PDB entry 8AV6 | electron microscopy, 4.68 A resolution (low resolution: residue-level contacts below are approximate; hydrogen-bond / salt-bridge calls are withheld) | chains G and K of the 20 polymer chains in the assembly

# Chain G
Molecule: Ino80
From: Thermochaetoides thermophila
Sequence (1856 residues; row label = number of the first residue in the row):
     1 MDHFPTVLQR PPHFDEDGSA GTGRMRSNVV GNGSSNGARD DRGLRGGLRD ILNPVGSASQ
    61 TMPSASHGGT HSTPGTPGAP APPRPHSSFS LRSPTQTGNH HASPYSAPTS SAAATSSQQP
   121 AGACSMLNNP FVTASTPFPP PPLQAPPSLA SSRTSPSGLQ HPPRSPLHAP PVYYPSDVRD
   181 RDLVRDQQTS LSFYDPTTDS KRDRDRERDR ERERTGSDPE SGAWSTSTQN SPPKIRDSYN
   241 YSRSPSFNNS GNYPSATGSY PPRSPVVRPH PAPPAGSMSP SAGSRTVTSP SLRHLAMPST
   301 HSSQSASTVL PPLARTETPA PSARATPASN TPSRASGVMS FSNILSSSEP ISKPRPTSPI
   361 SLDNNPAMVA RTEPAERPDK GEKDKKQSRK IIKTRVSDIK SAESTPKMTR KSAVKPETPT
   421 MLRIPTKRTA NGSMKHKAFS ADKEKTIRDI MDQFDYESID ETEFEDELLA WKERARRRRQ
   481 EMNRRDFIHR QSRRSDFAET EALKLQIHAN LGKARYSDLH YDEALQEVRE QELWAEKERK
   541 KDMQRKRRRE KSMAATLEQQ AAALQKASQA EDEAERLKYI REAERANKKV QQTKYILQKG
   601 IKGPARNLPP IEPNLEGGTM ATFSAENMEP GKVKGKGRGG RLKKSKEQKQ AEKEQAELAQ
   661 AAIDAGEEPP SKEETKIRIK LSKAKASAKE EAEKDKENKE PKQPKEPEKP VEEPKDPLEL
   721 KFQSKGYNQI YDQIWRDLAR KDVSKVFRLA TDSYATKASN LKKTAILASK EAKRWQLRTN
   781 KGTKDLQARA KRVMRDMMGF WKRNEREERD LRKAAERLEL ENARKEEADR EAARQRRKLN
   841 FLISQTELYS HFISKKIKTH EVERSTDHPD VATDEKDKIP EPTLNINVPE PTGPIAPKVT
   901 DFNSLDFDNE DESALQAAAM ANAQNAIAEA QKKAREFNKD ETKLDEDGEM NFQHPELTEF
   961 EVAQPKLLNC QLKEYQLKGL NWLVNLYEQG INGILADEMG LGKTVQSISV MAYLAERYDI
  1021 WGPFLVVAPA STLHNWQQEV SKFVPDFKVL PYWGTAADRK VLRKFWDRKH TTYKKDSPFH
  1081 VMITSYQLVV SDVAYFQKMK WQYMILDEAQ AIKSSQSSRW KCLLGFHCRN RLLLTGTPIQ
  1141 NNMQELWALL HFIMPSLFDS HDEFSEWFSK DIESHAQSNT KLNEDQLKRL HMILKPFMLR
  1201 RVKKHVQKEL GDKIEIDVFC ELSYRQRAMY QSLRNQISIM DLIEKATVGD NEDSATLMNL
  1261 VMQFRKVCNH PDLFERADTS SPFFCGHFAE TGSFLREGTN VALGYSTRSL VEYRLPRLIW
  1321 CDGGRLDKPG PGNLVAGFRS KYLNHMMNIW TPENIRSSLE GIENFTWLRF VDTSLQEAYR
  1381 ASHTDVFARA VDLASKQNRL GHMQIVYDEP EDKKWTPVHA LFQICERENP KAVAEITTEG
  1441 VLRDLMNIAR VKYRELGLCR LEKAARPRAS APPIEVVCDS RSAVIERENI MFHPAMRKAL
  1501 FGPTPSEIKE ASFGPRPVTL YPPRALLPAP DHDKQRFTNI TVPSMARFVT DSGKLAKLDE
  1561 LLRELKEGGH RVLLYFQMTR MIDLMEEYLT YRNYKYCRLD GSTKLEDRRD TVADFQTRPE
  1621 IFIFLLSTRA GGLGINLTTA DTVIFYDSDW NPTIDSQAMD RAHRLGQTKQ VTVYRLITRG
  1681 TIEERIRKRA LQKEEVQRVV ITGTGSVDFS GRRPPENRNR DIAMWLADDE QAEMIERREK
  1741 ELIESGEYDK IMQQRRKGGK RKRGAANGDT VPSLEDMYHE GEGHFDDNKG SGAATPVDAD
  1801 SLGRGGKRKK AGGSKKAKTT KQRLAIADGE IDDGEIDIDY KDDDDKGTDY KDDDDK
Not modelled in the structure: 1-960, 1238-1255, 1703-1856
From the paper describing this entry:
  - mutagenesis - R740A/K741A/K745A/R748A/K763A/K770A/R774A: decreased catalytic activity
  - mutagenesis - K781A/K784A/K791A/R792A/R795A/K802A/R803A/R806A: abolished catalytic activity
  - mutagenesis - K721A/K725A/R736A/R740A: decreased binding to DNA

# Chain K
Molecule: 227-nt DNA strand
Sequence (227 nucleotides; row label = number of the first residue in the row; numbers below 1 keep their minus sign (DC-73 is residue -73)):
   -73 CTGGAGAATC CCGGTGCCGA GGCCGCTCAA TTGGTCGTAG ACAGCTCTAG CACCGCTTAA
   -13 ACGCACGTAC GCGCTGTCCC CCGCGTTTTA ACCGCCAAGG GGATTACTCC CTAGTCTCCA
    47 GGCACGTGTC AGATATATAC ATCCTGTGCA TGTATTGAAC AGCGACCTTG CCGGTGCCAG
   107 TCGGATAGTG TTCCGAGCTC CCACTCTAGA GGATCCCCGG GTACCGA
Not modelled in the structure: -73, 80-153

# How chain G and chain K interact
Contacting residue pairs (21; chain G residue first):
  Lys1113(G) - DA63(K)
  Lys1113(G) - DT64(K)
  Ser1114(G) - DA63(K)
  Ser1117(G) - DT62(K)
  Ser1118(G) - DA61(K)
  Ser1118(G) - DT62(K)
  Arg1119(G) - DT62(K)
  Asn1141(G) - DT64(K)
  Asn1141(G) - DA65(K)
  Glu1145(G) - DT64(K)
  Arg1629(G) - DA63(K)
  Arg1629(G) - DT64(K)
  Asp1649(G) - DT64(K)
  Trp1650(G) - DT64(K)
  Trp1650(G) - DA65(K)
  Asn1651(G) - DA63(K)
  Asn1651(G) - DT64(K)
  Ile1654(G) - DT64(K)
  Arg1685(G) - DC66(K)
  Lys1693(G) - DT64(K)
  Lys1693(G) - DA65(K)
Other interface residues (no listed pair), chain G (17 interface residues in all): Gln1087, Gln1140, Lys1604
Other interface residues (no listed pair), chain K (8 interface residues in all): DC56, DT60

# Summary
The interface between chain G and chain K involves 17 residues on one side and 8 on the other. From the paper:
R740A/K741A/K745A/R748A/K763A/K770A/R774A of chain G reduce catalytic activity;
K781A/K784A/K791A/R792A/R795A/K802A/R803A/R806A of chain G abolish catalytic activity.
Chain G is Ino80 (Thermochaetoides thermophila) and chain K is a 227-nt DNA strand; the structure, CryoEM
structure of INO80 core nucleosome complex in closed grappler conformation, was determined by electron
microscopy (same publication as 8ATF).
